Entry 7C8E (X-ray diffraction, 3.16 A resolution); this record covers chains A and B of the 4 polymer chains in the assembly.

# Chain A (and B)
Name: 14-3-3 protein epsilon
Source organism: Homo sapiens
Notes: chain B of this document is another copy of the same molecule, construct and numbering; everything in this record applies to it too
UniProtKB: P62258 (1433E_HUMAN); residue numbers follow UniProt; this construct covers 1-232
Chain sequence (266 residues; numbered -33 to 232; the number before each row is that of its first residue; numbers below 1 keep their minus sign (Met-33 is residue -33)):
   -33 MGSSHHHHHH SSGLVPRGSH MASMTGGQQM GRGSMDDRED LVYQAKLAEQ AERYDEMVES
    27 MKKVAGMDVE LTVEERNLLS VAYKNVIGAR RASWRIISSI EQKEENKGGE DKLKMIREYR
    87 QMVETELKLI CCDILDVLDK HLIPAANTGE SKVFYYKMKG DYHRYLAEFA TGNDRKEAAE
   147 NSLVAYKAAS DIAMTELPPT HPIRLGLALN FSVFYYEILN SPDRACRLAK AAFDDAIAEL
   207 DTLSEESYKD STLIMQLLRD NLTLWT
Disordered / not traced: -33 to 2
Differences from the reference sequence: initiating methionine (-33); expression tag (-32 to 0)

# How chain A and chain B interact
Contacting residue pairs (36):
  Tyr9(A) - Lys78(B)
  Tyr9(A) - Met81(B)  hydrophobic
  Tyr9(A) - Ile82(B)
  Gln10(A) - Met81(B)
  Leu13(A) - Ile82(B)  hydrophobic
  Leu13(A) - Tyr85(B)
  Ala14(A) - Tyr85(B)
  Gln16(A) - Ile62(B)
  Gln16(A) - Ile66(B)
  Ala17(A) - Ser59(B)  hydrogen bond (backbone-side chain)
  Ala17(A) - Tyr85(B)  hydrophobic
  Glu18(A) - Ile62(B)
  Arg19(A) - Ser59(B)
  Arg19(A) - Tyr85(B)  hydrogen bond
  Arg19(A) - Val89(B)
  Arg19(A) - Glu92(B)  salt bridge
  Glu22(A) - Tyr85(B)  hydrogen bond
  Ser59(A) - Ala17(B)  hydrogen bond (side chain-backbone)
  Ser59(A) - Arg19(B)
  Ile62(A) - Gln16(B)
  Ile66(A) - Tyr9(B)
  Ile66(A) - Leu13(B)  hydrophobic
  Ile66(A) - Gln16(B)
  Glu70(A) - Tyr9(B)
  Lys78(A) - Tyr9(B)
  Met81(A) - Asp6(B)
  Met81(A) - Gln10(B)
  Ile82(A) - Tyr9(B)
  Ile82(A) - Leu13(B)  hydrophobic
  Tyr85(A) - Ala14(B)
  Tyr85(A) - Ala17(B)  hydrophobic
  Tyr85(A) - Arg19(B)
  Tyr85(A) - Glu22(B)  hydrogen bond
  Met88(A) - Arg19(B)  hydrogen bond
  Met88(A) - Glu22(B)
  Glu92(A) - Arg19(B)  salt bridge
Other interface residues (no listed pair), chain A (23 interface residues in all): Asp6, Arg56, Ile63, Val89
Other interface residues (no listed pair), chain B (22 interface residues in all): Arg56, Ile63, Glu70, Met88

# In short
23 residues of chain A face 22 of chain B across their interface; the contacts include 6 hydrogen bonds and 2
salt bridges. Among the polar pairs are Arg19(A)-Glu92(B), Ala17(A)-Ser59(B) and Arg19(A)-Tyr85(B).
Chain A and chain B are both 14-3-3 protein epsilon (Homo sapiens); the structure, Crystal Structure of 14-3-3
epsilon with 9J10 peptide, was determined by X-ray diffraction.
